7S97 - chains C and D of the 4 polymer chains in the assembly; structure by X-ray diffraction, 2.35 A resolution.

Chain C:
Name: Phycoerythrin alpha subunit 1
From: Hemiselmis pacifica
UniProt: A0A067XP79 (A0A067XP79_9CRYP); residues 2-62 here correspond to UniProt positions 49-109 (UniProt number = residue number + 47)
Chain sequence (63 residues; numbered 1 to 63; the number before each row is that of its first residue):
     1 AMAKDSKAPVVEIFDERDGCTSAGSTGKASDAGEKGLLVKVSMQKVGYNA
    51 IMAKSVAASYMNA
Differences from the reference sequence: insertion (1, 63)
Covalently attached groups: phycocyanobilin (CYC) linked to Cys20
Residues lining bound ligands:
  - phycocyanobilin (CYC), molecule 1: Met2, Ala3, Lys4, Asp5, Ser6, Lys7, Tyr48
  - phycocyanobilin (CYC), molecule 2: Ile13, Phe14, Asp15, Arg17, Leu37, Leu38, Val39
  - phycocyanobilin (CYC), molecule 3: Phe14, Glu16, Thr21, Ser22, Ala23, Gly24, Ser25, Thr26, Gly27, Lys28, Ala29, Ser30, Asp31, Gly36, Leu37, Leu38, Lys40
  - phycocyanobilin (CYC), molecule 4: Tyr48, Asn49, Ala50
  - 15,16-dihydrobiliverdin (DBV): Tyr60, Met61, Asn62, Ala63

Chain D:
Name: Phycoerythrin beta subunit
From: Hemiselmis pacifica
UniProt: A0A067XP89 (A0A067XP89_9CRYP); numbering as in UniProt (aligned over 2-176)
Chain sequence (176 residues; numbered 2 to 177; the number before each row is that of its first residue):
     2 LDAFSKVITSADGKAAYVGGADLQALKKFVSDGNKRMDAVNAIVSNASCI
    52 VSDAVSGMVCENPSLIAPNGGVYSNRKMAACLRDAEIILRYVSYSLLSGD
   102 SSVLEDRCLNGLKETYSSLGVPAAGNARAVAIMKATVNSFINNTAQQKKL
   152 SVPSGDCSALASEAGGYFDKVTSAIA
Differences from the reference sequence: insertion (177)
Covalently attached groups: 15,16-dihydrobiliverdin (DBV) linked to Cys50, Cys61; phycocyanobilin (CYC) linked to Cys82, Cys158
Residues lining bound ligands:
  - phycocyanobilin (CYC), molecule 1: Leu24, Lys28, Asn35, Lys36, Met38, Asp39, Ala40, Ile142, Asn143, Asn144, Val153, Pro154, Ser155, Gly156, Asp157
  - phycocyanobilin (CYC), molecule 2: Val56, Met59, Leu66, Gly72, Val73, Arg77, Lys78, Ala81, Arg84, Asp85, Ile88, Tyr92, Arg108, Cys109, Leu113, Thr116, Tyr117, Leu120, Val122, Pro123, Gly126, Asn127, Ala130
  - phycocyanobilin (CYC), molecule 3: Asn76, Arg77, Ala80
  - 15,16-dihydrobiliverdin (DBV): Ile51, Asp54, Ser57, Gly58, Glu62, Arg129, Ala132, Ile133, Ala136, Thr137, Ser140, Phe141, Thr145, Ala146, Gln147, Gln148, Lys149

Chain C / chain D interface:
Contacting residue pairs (87):
  Ala1(C) - Asp107(D)
  Ala1(C) - Asn111(D)
  Met2(C) - Asp107(D)
  Met2(C) - Arg108(D)
  Met2(C) - Cys109(D)
  Met2(C) - Asn111(D)  hydrogen bond (backbone-backbone)
  Met2(C) - Gly112(D)
  Met2(C) - Leu113(D)  hydrophobic
  Met2(C) - Thr116(D)
  Ala3(C) - Arg108(D)  hydrogen bond (backbone-backbone)
  Lys4(C) - Thr116(D)
  Asp5(C) - Arg108(D)  salt bridge
  Ser6(C) - Arg84(D)
  Ser6(C) - Ile88(D)
  Lys7(C) - Ala12(D)  hydrogen bond (side chain-backbone)
  Lys7(C) - Tyr92(D)  hydrogen bond (backbone-side chain)
  Lys7(C) - Arg108(D)  hydrogen bond (backbone-side chain)
  Ala8(C) - Tyr92(D)  hydrophobic
  Pro9(C) - Arg91(D)
  Pro9(C) - Tyr92(D)
  Pro9(C) - Tyr95(D)  hydrophobic
  Val10(C) - Arg91(D)
  Val11(C) - Val41(D)  hydrophobic
  Val11(C) - Val45(D)
  Val11(C) - Leu98(D)  hydrophobic
  Ile13(C) - Met38(D)
  Ile13(C) - Asn42(D)
  Lys28(C) - Tyr18(D)
  Ala29(C) - Tyr18(D)
  Ser30(C) - Gly20(D)
  Ser30(C) - Gly21(D)  hydrogen bond (backbone-backbone)
  Asp31(C) - Gly21(D)
  Ala32(C) - Gly21(D)
  Ala32(C) - Ala22(D)  hydrogen bond (backbone-backbone)
  Glu34(C) - Gly21(D)
  Glu34(C) - Gln25(D)
  Glu34(C) - Lys28(D)  salt bridge
  Leu37(C) - Leu24(D)  hydrophobic
  Leu38(C) - Tyr18(D)  hydrophobic
  Leu38(C) - Val19(D)
  Leu38(C) - Leu24(D)
  Val39(C) - Ala17(D)
  Val39(C) - Tyr18(D)
  Val39(C) - Val19(D)  hydrogen bond (backbone-backbone)
  Val39(C) - Leu24(D)  hydrophobic
  Val39(C) - Met38(D)  hydrophobic
  Val39(C) - Leu98(D)  hydrophobic
  Lys40(C) - Ala16(D)
  Lys40(C) - Ala17(D)
  Lys40(C) - Tyr18(D)
  Val41(C) - Phe5(D)  hydrophobic
  Val41(C) - Val8(D)
  Val41(C) - Lys15(D)
  Val41(C) - Ala16(D)
  Val41(C) - Ala17(D)  hydrogen bond (backbone-backbone)
  Val41(C) - Leu98(D)  hydrophobic
  Ser42(C) - Gly14(D)
  Ser42(C) - Lys15(D)
  Ser42(C) - Ala16(D)
  Met43(C) - Val8(D)
  Met43(C) - Ile9(D)  hydrophobic
  Met43(C) - Ala12(D)  hydrophobic
  Met43(C) - Gly14(D)  hydrogen bond (backbone-backbone)
  Met43(C) - Tyr92(D)
  Met43(C) - Arg108(D)
  Val46(C) - Arg84(D)
  Val46(C) - Glu87(D)
  Val46(C) - Ile88(D)  hydrophobic
  Tyr48(C) - Ala80(D)
  Tyr48(C) - Ala81(D)  hydrophobic
  Tyr48(C) - Arg84(D)  hydrogen bond
  Met52(C) - Ser49(D)
  Met52(C) - Ser53(D)
  Met52(C) - Leu83(D)  hydrophobic
  Ala53(C) - Asn76(D)
  Ala53(C) - Met79(D)
  Ala53(C) - Ala80(D)
  Ala53(C) - Leu83(D)  hydrophobic
  Lys54(C) - Asn76(D)
  Val56(C) - Ser53(D)
  Val56(C) - Ser57(D)
  Val56(C) - Met79(D)  hydrophobic
  Ala57(C) - Ile67(D)  hydrophobic
  Tyr60(C) - Ser57(D)
  Tyr60(C) - Val60(D)  hydrophobic
  Tyr60(C) - Cys61(D)
  Tyr60(C) - Pro64(D)
Also at the interface, not in a pair above, chain C (38 interface residues in all): Gly33, Gly47, Asn49, Met61, Ala63
Also at the interface, not in a pair above, chain D (50 interface residues in all): Leu27, Asp54, Val56, Ser94

In short:
38 residues of chain C face 50 of chain D across their interface, with 11 hydrogen bonds and 2 salt bridges.
Polar contacts include Asp5(C)-Arg108(D), Glu34(C)-Lys28(D) and Lys7(C)-Ala12(D). One phycocyanobilin molecule
is bound between chain C and chain D.
Here chain C is Phycoerythrin alpha subunit 1 and chain D is Phycoerythrin beta subunit, both from Hemiselmis
pacifica. Entry 7S97 (Structure of the Photoacclimated Light Harvesting Complex PC577 from Hemiselmis
pacifica) was determined by X-ray diffraction together with 7TJA, 7S96 and 7TLF from the same study.
